PDB entry 8XA1 | electron microscopy, 4.80 A resolution (low resolution: residue-level contacts below are approximate; hydrogen-bond / salt-bridge calls are withheld) | chains P and Y of the 8 polymer chains in the assembly

# Chain P
Molecule: Tri2B
From: Human alphaherpesvirus 3
Sequence (307 residues; row label = number of the first residue in the row; note: 6 numbers in that range are skipped by the numbering (no residue carries them; nothing is unmodelled there)):
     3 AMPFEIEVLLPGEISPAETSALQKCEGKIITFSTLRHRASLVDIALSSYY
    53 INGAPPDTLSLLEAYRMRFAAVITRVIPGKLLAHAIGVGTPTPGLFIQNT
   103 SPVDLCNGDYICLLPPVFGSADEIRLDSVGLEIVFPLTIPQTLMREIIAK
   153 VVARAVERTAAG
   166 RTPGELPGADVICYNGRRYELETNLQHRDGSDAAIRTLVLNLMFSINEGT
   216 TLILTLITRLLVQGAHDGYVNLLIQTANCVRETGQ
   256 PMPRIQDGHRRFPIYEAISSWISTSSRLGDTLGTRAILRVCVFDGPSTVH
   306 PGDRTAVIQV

# Chain Y
Molecule: Tri1
From: Human alphaherpesvirus 3
Sequence (357 residues; row label = number of the first residue in the row; note: 72 numbers in that range are skipped by the numbering (no residue carries them; nothing is unmodelled there)):
    39 AAAAAAAAAAAAAAAAAAAAAAAAAAAAAAAAAAAAAIVINRMNNIQINP
    89 TSIGNPQTIRLPLNNFKSTTQLIQQVSLTDFFRPDIEHAGSTVLILRHPT
   139 DLPHLARHRAPPGRQTERLAEAWGQLLEAS
   176 ESGCARAYVTSLSFIAACRAEEYTDKQAAEANRTAIVSAYGCSRMGARLI
   226 RFSECLRAMVQCHVFPHRFISFFGSLLEYTIQDNLCNITAVAKGPQEAAR
   276 TDKTSTRRVTANIPACVFWDVDKDLHLSADGLKHVFLVFVYTQRRQREGV
   326 RLHLALSQLNEQCFGRGIGFLLGARI
   417 CMYAAYTLIGTIPSESVRYTRRMERFGGYNVPTIWLEGVVWGGTNTWNEC
   467 Y
Not modelled in the structure: 39-106

# Chain P / chain Y interface
Pairs across the interface (35):
  Ala3(P) - Thr107(Y)
  Phe6(P) - Leu307(Y)
  Phe6(P) - Pro429(Y)
  Thr36(P) - Ala304(Y)
  Thr36(P) - Gly306(Y)
  Leu37(P) - Gly306(Y)
  Leu37(P) - Leu307(Y)
  Arg38(P) - Glu431(Y)
  His39(P) - Glu431(Y)
  Arg68(P) - Gln337(Y)
  Arg68(P) - Cys338(Y)
  Met69(P) - Cys338(Y)
  Phe71(P) - His309(Y)
  Phe71(P) - Gln333(Y)
  Val90(P) - Leu307(Y)
  Leu205(P) - Tyr467(Y)
  Phe209(P) - Met418(Y)
  Phe209(P) - Tyr467(Y)
  Asp262(P) - Pro150(Y)
  Arg265(P) - Arg145(Y)
  Arg265(P) - Ala148(Y)
  Arg266(P) - Arg145(Y)
  Arg266(P) - His146(Y)
  Arg266(P) - Arg147(Y)
  Arg266(P) - Ala148(Y)
  Arg266(P) - Pro149(Y)
  Phe267(P) - Arg145(Y)
  Phe267(P) - His146(Y)
  Phe267(P) - Arg147(Y)
  Tyr270(P) - Arg147(Y)
  Ser278(P) - Glu465(Y)
  Thr279(P) - Glu465(Y)
  Thr279(P) - Tyr467(Y)
  Arg282(P) - Asn464(Y)
  Arg290(P) - Gln337(Y)
Interface residues without a listed pair, chain P (24 interface residues in all): Gly263, Asp285, Gly288
Interface residues without a listed pair, chain Y (27 interface residues in all): Thr154, Asp305, Leu334, Asn335, Arg341, Thr427, Ser430

# In short
24 residues of chain P face 27 of chain Y across their interface.
Chain P is Tri2B and chain Y is Tri1, both from Human alphaherpesvirus 3; the structure, Portal vertex
capsomer of VZV B-capsid, was determined by electron microscopy (same publication as 8X9W, 8X9X, 8X9Y, 8X9Z,
8XA0, 8XA2 and 8XA3).
